Entry 3SJC (X-ray diffraction, 3.20 A resolution); this record covers chains B and C of the 4 polymer chains in the assembly.

[Chain B]
Protein: ATPase GET3
From: Saccharomyces cerevisiae
Notes: EC 3.6.-.-
UniProt: Q12154 (GET3_YEAST); numbering as in UniProt (aligned over 1-354)
Chain sequence (362 residues; row label = number of the first residue in the row):
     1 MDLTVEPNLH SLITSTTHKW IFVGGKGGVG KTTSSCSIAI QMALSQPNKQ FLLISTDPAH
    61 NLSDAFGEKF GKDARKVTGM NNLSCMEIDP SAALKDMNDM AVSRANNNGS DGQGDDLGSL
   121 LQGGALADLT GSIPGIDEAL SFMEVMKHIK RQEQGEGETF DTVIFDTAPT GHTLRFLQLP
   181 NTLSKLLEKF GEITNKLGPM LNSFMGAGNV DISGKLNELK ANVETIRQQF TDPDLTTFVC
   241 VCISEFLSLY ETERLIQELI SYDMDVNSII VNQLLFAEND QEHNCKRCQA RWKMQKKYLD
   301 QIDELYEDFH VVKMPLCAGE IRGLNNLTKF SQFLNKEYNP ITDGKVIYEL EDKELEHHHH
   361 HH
Disordered / not traced: 1-3, 94-130, 184-212, 279-284, 353-362
Construct notes: expression tag (355-362)
Bound ions: Zn2+: Cys285, Cys288 (shared with 2 residues of chain A)
Swiss-Prot annotation at these positions:
  - active site: Asp57
  - binding site (ATP): Lys26 to Thr33, Glu245, Asn272, Pro315 to Arg322
  - binding site (Zn(2+)): Cys285, Cys288

[Chain C]
Protein: Golgi to ER traffic protein 1
From: Saccharomyces cerevisiae
Notes: fragment: Get1 cytosolic domain from residue 36 to 93
UniProt: P53192 (GET1_YEAST); numbering as in UniProt (aligned over 36-93)
Chain sequence (65 residues; each row starts with the number of its first residue):
    35 MNELSKKYLA KVKERHELKE FNNSISAQDN YAKWTKNNRK LDSLDKEINN LKDEIQSENH
    95 HHHHH
Disordered / not traced: 35-37, 92-99
Construct notes: expression tag (35, 94-99)

[Interface between chain B and chain C]
Pairs across the interface (19):
  Phe246(B) - Ala61(C)
  Phe246(B) - Gln62(C)
  Phe246(B) - Tyr65(C)  hydrophobic
  Leu249(B) - Tyr65(C)
  Tyr250(B) - Tyr65(C)
  Glu253(B) - Thr69(C)
  Glu253(B) - Arg73(C)  salt bridge
  Gln257(B) - Arg73(C)
  Lys297(B) - Gln62(C)  hydrogen bond (side chain-backbone)
  Lys297(B) - Asp63(C)  salt bridge
  Tyr298(B) - Gln62(C)  hydrogen bond (side chain-backbone)
  Gln301(B) - Ala66(C)  hydrogen bond (side chain-backbone)
  Glu304(B) - Ala66(C)
  Glu304(B) - Lys70(C)  salt bridge
  Leu305(B) - Tyr65(C)  hydrophobic
  Leu305(B) - Thr69(C)
  Leu305(B) - Lys70(C)
  Leu305(B) - Arg73(C)  hydrogen bond (backbone-side chain)
  Tyr306(B) - Arg73(C)
Other interface residues (no listed pair), chain C (9 interface residues in all): Trp68

[Overview]
The interface between chain B and chain C involves 11 residues on one side and 9 on the other; the contacts
include 4 hydrogen bonds and 3 salt bridges. Among the polar pairs are Glu253(B)-Arg73(C), Lys297(B)-Asp63(C)
and Glu304(B)-Lys70(C).
Here chain B is ATPase GET3 and chain C is Golgi to ER traffic protein 1, both from Saccharomyces cerevisiae.
Entry 3SJC (Crystal structure of S.cerevisiae Get3 in the semi-open state in complex with Get1 cytosolic
domain) was determined by X-ray diffraction together with 3SJD, 3SJA and 3SJB from the same study.
